PDB entry 2BFE | X-ray diffraction, 1.69 A resolution | chains A and B

# Chain A
Molecule: 2-oxoisovalerate dehydrogenase alpha subunit
Source organism: Homo sapiens
Notes: EC 1.2.4.4
UniProtKB: P12694 (ODBA_HUMAN); residues 1-400 here correspond to UniProt positions 46-445 (UniProt number = residue number + 45)
Sequence (400 residues; each row starts with the number of its first residue):
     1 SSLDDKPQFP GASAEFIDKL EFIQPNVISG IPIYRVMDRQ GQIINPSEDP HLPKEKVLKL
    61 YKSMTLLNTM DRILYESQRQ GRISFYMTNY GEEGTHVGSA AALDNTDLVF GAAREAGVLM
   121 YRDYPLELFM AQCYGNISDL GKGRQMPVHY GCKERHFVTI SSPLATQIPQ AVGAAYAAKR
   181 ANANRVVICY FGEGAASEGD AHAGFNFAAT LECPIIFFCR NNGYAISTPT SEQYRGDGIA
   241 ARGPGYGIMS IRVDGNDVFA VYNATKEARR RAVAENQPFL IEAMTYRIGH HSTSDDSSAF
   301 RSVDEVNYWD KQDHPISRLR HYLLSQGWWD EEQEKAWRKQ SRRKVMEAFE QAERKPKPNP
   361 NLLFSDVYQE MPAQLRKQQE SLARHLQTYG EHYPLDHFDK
Not modelled in the structure: 1-5, 290, 294-312
Differences from the reference sequence: conflict F300 (Tyr345 in P12694)
UniProt features mapped onto this chain:
  - binding site (thiamine diphosphate): R114, S162, G194, A195, R220, H291
  - binding site (K(+)): S161, P163, T166, Q167
  - binding site (Mg(2+)): E193, N222, Y224
  - modified residue: S292 (Phosphoserine), T293 (Phosphothreonine), S294 (Phosphoserine), S302 (Phosphoserine), K311 (N6-acetyllysine), K335 (N6-succinyllysine)
Ion coordination: K+: S161, P163, T166, Q167; Mn2+: E193, N222, Y224 (together with thiamine diphosphate)
Residues lining bound ligands: thiamine diphosphate (TPP): E92, R114, S162, P163, L164, G192, E193, G194, A195, E198, R220, N222, Y224, A225, I226, H291

# Chain B
Molecule: 2-oxoisovalerate dehydrogenase beta subunit
Source organism: Homo sapiens
Notes: EC 1.2.4.4
UniProtKB: P21953 (ODBB_HUMAN); residues 1-342 here correspond to UniProt positions 51-392 (UniProt number = residue number + 50)
Sequence (342 residues; numbered 1 to 342; the number before each row is that of its first residue):
     1 VAHFTFQPDP EPREYGQTQK MNLFQSVTSA LDNSLAKDPT AVIFGEDVAF GGVFRCTVGL
    61 RDKYGKDRVF NTPLCEQGIV GFGIGIAVTG ATAIAEIQFA DYIFPAFDQI VNEAAKYRYR
   121 SGDLFNCGSL TIRSPWGCVG HGALYHSQSP EAFFAHCPGI KVVIPRSPFQ AKGLLLSCIE
   181 DKNPCIFFEP KILYRAAAEE VPIEPYNIPL SQAEVIQEGS DVTLVAWGTQ VHVIREVASM
   241 AKEKLGVSCE VIDLRTIIPW DVDTICKSVI KTGRLLISHE APLTGGFASE ISSTVQEECF
   301 LNLEAPISRV CGYDTPFPHI FEPFYIPDKW KCYDALRKMI NY
Not modelled in the structure: 1-13
UniProt features mapped onto this chain:
  - binding site (thiamine diphosphate): Y102
  - binding site (K(+)): G128, L130, T131, C178, D181, N183
  - modified residue (N6-acetyllysine): K182, K191
Ion coordination: K+: G128, L130, T131, C178, D181, N183
Residues lining bound ligands: thiamine diphosphate (TPP): E46, D47, L74, E76, Q98, Y102

# Chain A / chain B interface
Contacting residue pairs (87; chain A residue first):
  F110(A) - Y117(B)
  L140(A) - S121(B)
  L140(A) - G122(B)
  G141(A) - G122(B)
  K142(A) - G122(B)
  R144(A) - Y119(B)  hydrogen bond (side chain-backbone)
  R144(A) - G122(B)
  Q145(A) - R120(B)
  G151(A) - L124(B)
  C152(A) - F125(B)
  K153(A) - L124(B)
  K153(A) - F125(B)
  F157(A) - F125(B)
  V158(A) - Y117(B)
  V158(A) - F125(B)  hydrophobic
  T159(A) - R120(B)
  T159(A) - S121(B)
  T159(A) - F125(B)
  S161(A) - E113(B)  hydrogen bond
  S161(A) - R120(B)
  P163(A) - E113(B)
  T166(A) - D108(B)
  T166(A) - Q109(B)  hydrogen bond (backbone-side chain)
  T166(A) - E113(B)  hydrogen bond
  P169(A) - G81(B)
  P169(A) - F82(B)
  P169(A) - Q109(B)
  Q170(A) - G81(B)  hydrogen bond (backbone-backbone)
  Q170(A) - I84(B)
  Q170(A) - G85(B)
  Q170(A) - Q109(B)  hydrogen bond
  Q170(A) - E113(B)  hydrogen bond
  Q170(A) - Y117(B)  hydrogen bond
  V172(A) - F82(B)  hydrophobic
  G173(A) - F82(B)
  G173(A) - G85(B)
  G173(A) - I86(B)
  A174(A) - G85(B)
  A174(A) - I86(B)
  A174(A) - T89(B)
  Y176(A) - D67(B)  hydrogen bond (side chain-backbone)
  Y176(A) - F70(B)
  Y176(A) - F82(B)  hydrophobic
  A177(A) - T89(B)
  R180(A) - P39(B)  hydrogen bond (side chain-backbone)
  R180(A) - T40(B)
  R180(A) - V42(B)
  R180(A) - D67(B)  salt bridge
  R180(A) - R68(B)
  G199(A) - Q77(B)
  D200(A) - Q77(B)  hydrogen bond
  D200(A) - Q109(B)  hydrogen bond
  A203(A) - C75(B)  hydrophobic
  A203(A) - G78(B)
  N206(A) - P73(B)
  F207(A) - T72(B)
  F207(A) - P73(B)
  F207(A) - C75(B)
  F207(A) - G78(B)
  F207(A) - I79(B)
  F207(A) - F82(B)  hydrophobic
  T210(A) - P73(B)
  L211(A) - F70(B)  hydrophobic
  L211(A) - N71(B)
  L211(A) - F82(B)  hydrophobic
  L363(A) - Y119(B)  hydrogen bond (backbone-side chain)
  S365(A) - Y119(B)
  D366(A) - R118(B)
  D366(A) - Y119(B)  hydrogen bond (backbone-backbone)
  D366(A) - G122(B)
  D366(A) - D123(B)
  V367(A) - Y119(B)  hydrophobic
  V367(A) - P158(B)  hydrophobic
  V367(A) - G159(B)
  Y368(A) - G159(B)  hydrogen bond (side chain-backbone)
  Y368(A) - I160(B)  hydrogen bond (side chain-backbone)
  Y368(A) - K161(B)
  Y368(A) - N183(B)
  Y368(A) - I258(B)
  Q369(A) - R118(B)
  Q369(A) - K182(B)
  Q369(A) - N183(B)  hydrogen bond (backbone-side chain)
  E370(A) - K161(B)  salt bridge
  E370(A) - N183(B)  hydrogen bond
  P372(A) - P259(B)  hydrophobic
  Q374(A) - V262(B)
  K377(A) - E298(B)  salt bridge
Also at the interface, not in a pair above, chain A (41 interface residues in all): L362
Also at the interface, not in a pair above, chain B (45 interface residues in all): V88, N112, A115, C157

# In short
41 residues of chain A and 45 residues of chain B are in contact, with 18 hydrogen bonds and 3 salt bridges.
Polar contacts include R180(A)-D67(B), E370(A)-K161(B) and K377(A)-E298(B). Thiamine diphosphate is bound
between chain A and chain B.
Chain A is 2-oxoisovalerate dehydrogenase alpha subunit and chain B is 2-oxoisovalerate dehydrogenase beta
subunit, both from Homo sapiens; the structure, Reactivity modulation of human branched-chain alpha-ketoacid
dehydrogenase by an internal molecular switch, was determined by X-ray diffraction (same publication as 1WCI,
2BEU, 2BEV, 2BEW, 2BFB, 2BFC, 2BFD and 2BFF).
